8WG4 - chain A; structure by electron microscopy, 3.50 A resolution.

Chain A:
Molecule: CSC1-like protein 2, Green fluorescent protein
From: Mus musculus
UniProtKB: chimeric construct of Q3TWI9, P42212: residues 1-832 from Q3TWI9 (CSCL2_MOUSE) positions 1-832 (same numbers); residues 848-1084 from P42212 positions 2-238 (UniProt number = residue number - 846)
Amino-acid sequence (1117 residues; each row starts with the number of its first residue):
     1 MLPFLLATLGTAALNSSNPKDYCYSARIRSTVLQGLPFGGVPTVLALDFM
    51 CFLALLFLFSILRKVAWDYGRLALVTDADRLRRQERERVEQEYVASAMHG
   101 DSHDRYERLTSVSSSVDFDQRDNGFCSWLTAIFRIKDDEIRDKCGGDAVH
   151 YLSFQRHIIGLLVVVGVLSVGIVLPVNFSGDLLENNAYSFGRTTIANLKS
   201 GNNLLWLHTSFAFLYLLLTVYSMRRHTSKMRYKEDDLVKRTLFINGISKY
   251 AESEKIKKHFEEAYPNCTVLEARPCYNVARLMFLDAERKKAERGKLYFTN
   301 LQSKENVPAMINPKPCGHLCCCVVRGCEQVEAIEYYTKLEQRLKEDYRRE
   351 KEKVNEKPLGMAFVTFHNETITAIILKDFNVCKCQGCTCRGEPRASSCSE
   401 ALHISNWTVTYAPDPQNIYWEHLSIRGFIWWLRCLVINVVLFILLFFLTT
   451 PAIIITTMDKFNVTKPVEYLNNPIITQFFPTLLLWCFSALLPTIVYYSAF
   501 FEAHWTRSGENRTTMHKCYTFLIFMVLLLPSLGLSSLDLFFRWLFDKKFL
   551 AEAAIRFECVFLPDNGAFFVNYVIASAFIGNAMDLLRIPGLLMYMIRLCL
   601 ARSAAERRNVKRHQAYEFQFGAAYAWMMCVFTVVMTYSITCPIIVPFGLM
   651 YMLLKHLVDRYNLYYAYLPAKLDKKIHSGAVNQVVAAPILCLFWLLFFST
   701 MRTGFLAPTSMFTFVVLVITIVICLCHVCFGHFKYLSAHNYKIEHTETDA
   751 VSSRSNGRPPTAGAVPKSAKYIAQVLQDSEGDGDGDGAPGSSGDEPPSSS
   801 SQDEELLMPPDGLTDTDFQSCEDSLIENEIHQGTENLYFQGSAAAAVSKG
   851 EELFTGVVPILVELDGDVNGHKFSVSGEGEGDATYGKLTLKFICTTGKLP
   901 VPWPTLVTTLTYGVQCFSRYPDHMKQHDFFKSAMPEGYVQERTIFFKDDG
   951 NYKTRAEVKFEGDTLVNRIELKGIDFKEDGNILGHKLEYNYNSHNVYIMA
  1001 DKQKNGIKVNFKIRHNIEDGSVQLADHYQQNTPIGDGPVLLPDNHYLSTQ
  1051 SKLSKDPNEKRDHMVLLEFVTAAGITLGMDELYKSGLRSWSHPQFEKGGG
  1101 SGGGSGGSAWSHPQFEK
Not modelled in the structure: 1-17, 75-122, 744-768, 779-1117
Disulfides: Cys23-Cys559
Modified positions: Cys126 (S-palmitoyl-L-cysteine; P1L)
Sequence notes: linker (833-847); engineered mutation Leu910 (Phe64 in P42212), Thr911 (Ser65 in P42212), Lys1052 (Ala206 in P42212), Leu1077 (His231 in P42212); expression tag (1085-1117)
Small-molecule neighbours: LBN (1-palmitoyl-2-oleoyl-sn-glycero-3-phosphocholine): Trp430, Trp431, Cys434, Asn438, Phe442, Glu502, His504, Trp505, Thr506, Gly509, Arg512, Thr513, His516, Lys517, Thr520, Phe524
UniProt features mapped onto this chain:
  - region: Ala567 to Cys599 (Gating helix)
  - motif: Arg86 to Arg88 (Mediates endoplasmic reticulum retention)
  - modified residue: Ser111 (Phosphoserine), Ser113 (Phosphoserine), Ser114 (Phosphoserine), Ser115 (Phosphoserine), Tyr912 (Z: -2,3-didehydrotyrosine)
  - lipidation (S-palmitoyl cysteine): Cys51, Cys382, Cys398, Cys726, Cys729
  - glycosylation: Asn462 (N-linked (GlcNAc...) asparagine)
Reported in the primary citation:
  - post-translational modification sites: Cys327 (citing earlier work)
  - post-translational modification sites: Cys51, Cys382, Cys398, Cys726, Cys729 (proposed by the authors, not directly observed)
  - conformationally variable residues (helix shift): Pro451, Pro492, Pro530
  - contacts within the chain: Asp584-Lys655 (salt bridge), Lys655-Asp659 (salt bridge)
  - mutagenesis - C316S/C320S/C321S/C322S/C327S, C382S/C384S/C387S/C389S/C398S: abolished catalytic activity
  - mutagenesis - D48A, C316S/C320S/C321S/C322S/C327S, C382S/C384S/C387S/C389S/C398S, W485A, R587A, R597A: unchanged expression
  - disease-associated variants - V44M: increased catalytic activity
  - mutagenesis - D48A, R587A: decreased catalytic activity on MbetaCD
  - mutagenesis - W485A: abolished catalytic activity on MbetaCD
  - mutagenesis - V44M, D584A, K655A, D659A: decreased expression
  - disease-associated variants - V44M: decreased stability
  - disease-associated variants - R433H, D459E, V463I, I475DEL, T481N, G580C, G580S, R660T, F697L (citing earlier work)
  - mutagenesis - K655A: increased catalytic activity on under steady-state conditions
  - mutagenesis - D584A, D659A: unchanged catalytic activity on outward PtdEtn scrambling
  - mutagenesis - V44M: increased catalytic activity
  - mutagenesis - V44M: decreased growth

In short:
Ligands of chain A: compound LBN. From the paper: V44M, D584A and K655A, among others, reduce expression;
modification sites Cys327, Cys51 and Cys382 among others; 10 substitutions were tested in all.
Chain A is CSC1-like protein 2, Green fluorescent protein (Mus musculus); the structure, mouse TMEM63b in
DDM-CHS micelle with YN9303-24 Fab, was determined by electron microscopy together with 8WG3 from the same
study.
